5UZ4 - chains A and D of the 21 polymer chains in the assembly; structure by electron microscopy, 5.80 A resolution (low resolution: residue-level contacts below are approximate; hydrogen-bond / salt-bridge calls are withheld).

# Chain A
Molecule: 16S ribosomal RNA
Organism: Escherichia coli
Sequence (1527 nucleotides; row label = number of the first residue in the row):
     6 GAAGAGUUUG AUCAUGGCUC AGAUUGAACG CUGGCGGCAG GCCUAACACA UGCAAGUCGA
    66 ACGGUAACAG GAAGAAGCUU GCUUCUUUGC UGACGAGUGG CGGACGGGUG AGUAAUGUCU
   126 GGGAAACUGC CUGAUGGAGG GGGAUAACUA CUGGAAACGG UAGCUAAUAC CGCAUAACGU
   186 CGCAAGACCA AAGAGGGGGA CCUUCGGGCC UCUUGCCAUC GGAUGUGCCC AGAUGGGAUU
   246 AGCUAGUAGG UGGGGUAACG GCUCACCUAG GCGACGAUCC CUAGCUGGUC UGAGAGGAUG
   306 ACCAGCCACA CUGGAACUGA GACACGGUCC AGACUCCUAC GGGAGGCAGC AGUGGGGAAU
   366 AUUGCACAAU GGGCGCAAGC CUGAUGCAGC CAUGCCGCGU GUAUGAAGAA GGCCUUCGGG
   426 UUGUAAAGUA CUUUCAGCGG GGAGGAAGGG AGUAAAGUUA AUACCUUUGC UCAUUGACGU
   486 UACCCGCAGA AGAAGCACCG GCUAACUCCG UGCCAGCAGC CGCGGUAAUA CGGAGGGUGC
   546 AAGCGUUAAU CGGAAUUACU GGGCGUAAAG CGCACGCAGG CGGUUUGUUA AGUCAGAUGU
   606 GAAAUCCCCG GGCUCAACCU GGGAACUGCA UCUGAUACUA GCAAGCUUGA GUCUCGUAGA
   666 GGGGGGUAGA AUUCCAGGUG UAGCGGUGAA AUGCGUAGAG AUCUGGAGGA AUACCGGUGG
   726 CGAAGGCGGC CCCCUGGACG AAGACUGACG CUCAGGUGCG AAAGCGUGGG GAGCAAACAG
   786 GAUUAGAUAC CCUGGUAGUC CACGCCGUAA ACGAUGUCGA CUUGGAGGUU GUGCCCUUGA
   846 GGCGUGGCUU CCGGAGCUAA CGCGUUAAGU CGACCGCCUG GGGAGUACGG CCGCAAGGUU
   906 AAAACUCAAA UGAAUUGACG GGGGCCCGCA CAAGCGGUGG AGCAUGUGGU UUAAUUCGAU
   966 GCAACGCGAA GAACCUUACC UGGUCUUGAC AUCCACGGAA GUUUUCAGAG AUGAGAAUGU
  1026 GCCUUCGGGA ACCGUGAGAC AGGUGCUGCA UGGCUGUCGU CAGCUCGUGU UGUGAAAUGU
  1086 UGGGUUAAGU CCCGCAACGA GCGCAACCCU UAUCCUUUGU UGCCAGCGGU CCGGCCGGGA
  1146 ACUCAAAGGA GACUGCCAGU GAUAAACUGG AGGAAGGUGG GGAUGACGUC AAGUCAUCAU
  1206 GGCCCUUACG ACCAGGGCUA CACACGUGCU ACAAUGGCGC AUACAAAGAG AAGCGACCUC
  1266 GCGAGAGCAA GCGGACCUCA UAAAGUGCGU CGUAGUCCGG AUUGGAGUCU GCAACUCGAC
  1326 UCCAUGAAGU CGGAAUCGCU AGUAAUCGUG GAUCAGAAUG CCACGGUGAA UACGUUCCCG
  1386 GGCCUUGUAC ACACCGCCCG UCACACCAUG GGAGUGGGUU GCAAAAGAAG UAGGUAGCUU
  1446 AACCUUCGGG AGGGCGCUUA CCACUUUGUG AUUCAUGACU GGGGUGAAGU CGUAACAAGG
  1506 UAACCGUAGG GGAACCUGCG GUUGGAU
Differences from the reference sequence: conflict A645 (G61656 in 1095872043)
Covalent attachments: covalent link G31-C48, A65-C381, G258-C269, G447-C488, G774-C806, G1222-C1322, G1356-C1367; covalent link U49-U365, U1091-U1095, G1419-U1481; covalent link G61-G107, A66-G104, A71-G100, C770-G809, A780-G803, A790-G1497, A1000-G1041, U1085-G1094, A1117-G1156, U1118-G1156, A1213-G1215, A1256-G1278, U1264-G1272, C1443-G1459, U1445-G1457; covalent link G257-A270, G714-A777, A715-A777, G812-A901, G927-A1503, G976-A1362, A1261-A1275

# Chain D
Name: 30S ribosomal protein S4
Organism: Escherichia coli
UniProt: B7MCR2 (RS4_ECO45); residues 0-205 here correspond to UniProt positions 1-206 (UniProt number = residue number + 1)
Sequence (206 residues; numbered 0 to 205; the number before each row is that of its first residue; numbering starts at 0):
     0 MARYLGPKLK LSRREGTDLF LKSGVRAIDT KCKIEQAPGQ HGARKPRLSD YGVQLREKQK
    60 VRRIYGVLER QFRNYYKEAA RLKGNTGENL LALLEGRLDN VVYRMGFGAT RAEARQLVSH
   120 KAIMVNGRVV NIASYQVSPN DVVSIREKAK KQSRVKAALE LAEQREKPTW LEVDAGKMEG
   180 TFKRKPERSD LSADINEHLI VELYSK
Unresolved in the structure: 0

# How chain A and chain D interact
Pairs across the interface (119):
  A8(A) with Gln53(D); Glu201(D); Leu202(D); Ser204(D); Lys205(D)
  A28(A) with Arg72(D)
  C401(A) with Arg69(D)
  G402(A) with Gln70(D); Asn73(D); Ile131(D)
  C403(A) with Gln70(D); Arg96(D); Ile131(D); Ala132(D); Ser133(D)
  G404(A) with Ala1(D); Arg114(D)
  U405(A) with Ala1(D); Arg2(D); Arg114(D)
  G406(A) with Leu4(D); Gln115(D); Arg153(D)
  U407(A) with Arg2(D); Leu4(D); Ala111(D); Glu112(D); Gln115(D); Arg153(D)
  A408(A) with Leu20(D); Thr109(D); Ala111(D); Glu112(D)
  U409(A) with Lys21(D); Ser22(D); Gly23(D); Val24(D); Arg25(D)
  G410(A) with Lys21(D); Arg25(D); Lys30(D)
  A411(A) with Arg25(D); Lys30(D)
  A412(A) with Lys30(D)
  G413(A) with Lys32(D)
  C419(A) with Gln39(D)
  U426(A) with Gln35(D); Pro37(D); Gly38(D); Gln39(D)
  U427(A) with Arg12(D); Ala36(D); Pro37(D)
  G428(A) with Pro6(D); Lys9(D); Arg12(D)
  U429(A) with Leu8(D); Lys9(D); Arg12(D); Lys21(D); Cys31(D); Lys32(D)
  A430(A) with Pro6(D); Lys7(D); Leu8(D); Lys21(D)
  C436(A) with Arg153(D)
  U437(A) with His119(D); Gln151(D); Arg153(D)
  U438(A) with His119(D); Gln151(D)
  U439(A) with Ser118(D); His119(D); Lys120(D)
  C440(A) with Lys120(D)
  C490(A) with Arg145(D); Lys147(D)
  G491(A) with Lys147(D)
  G506(A) with Arg46(D)
  A509(A) with Arg46(D); Ser48(D); Tyr50(D); Arg55(D)
  A510(A) with Arg46(D)
  C511(A) with His40(D); Lys44(D); Arg46(D)
  U512(A) with Gln39(D); His40(D); Lys44(D)
  G541(A) with Gly38(D); Gln39(D)
  G542(A) with Lys9(D); Arg13(D); Pro37(D)
  U543(A) with Arg13(D); Arg55(D)
  G544(A) with Arg55(D); Gln58(D); Glu68(D)
  C545(A) with Tyr3(D); Arg61(D); Glu68(D); Arg69(D)
  A546(A) with Tyr3(D); Arg61(D); Glu68(D); Arg69(D)
  C612(A) with Arg80(D)
  C613(A) with Arg80(D); Lys82(D)
  C614(A) with Lys82(D)
  C618(A) with Arg127(D)
  U619(A) with Arg127(D); Val129(D); Asn130(D); Ile131(D)
  C620(A) with Ile131(D)
Also at the interface, not in a pair above, chain A (50 interface residues in all): A7, A26, G425, U508, U534
Also at the interface, not in a pair above, chain D (69 interface residues in all): Gly5, Gly51, Leu54, Leu67, Val128, Ser152

# Summary
50 residues of chain A face 69 of chain D across their interface.
Here chain A is 16S ribosomal RNA and chain D is 30S ribosomal protein S4, both from Escherichia coli. Entry
5UZ4 (The cryo-EM structure of YjeQ bound to the 30S subunit suggests a fidelity checkpoint function for ...)
was determined by electron microscopy.
